PDB entry 6BM4 | X-ray diffraction, 2.95 A resolution | chains B and R of the 12 polymer chains in the assembly

[Chain B]
Name: DNA-directed RNA polymerase II subunit RPB2
Organism: Saccharomyces cerevisiae (strain ATCC 204508 / S288c)
Notes: EC 2.7.7.6
UniProt: P08518 (RPB2_YEAST); residues 1-1224 here = UniProt positions 1-1224
Chain sequence (1224 residues; each row starts with the number of its first residue):
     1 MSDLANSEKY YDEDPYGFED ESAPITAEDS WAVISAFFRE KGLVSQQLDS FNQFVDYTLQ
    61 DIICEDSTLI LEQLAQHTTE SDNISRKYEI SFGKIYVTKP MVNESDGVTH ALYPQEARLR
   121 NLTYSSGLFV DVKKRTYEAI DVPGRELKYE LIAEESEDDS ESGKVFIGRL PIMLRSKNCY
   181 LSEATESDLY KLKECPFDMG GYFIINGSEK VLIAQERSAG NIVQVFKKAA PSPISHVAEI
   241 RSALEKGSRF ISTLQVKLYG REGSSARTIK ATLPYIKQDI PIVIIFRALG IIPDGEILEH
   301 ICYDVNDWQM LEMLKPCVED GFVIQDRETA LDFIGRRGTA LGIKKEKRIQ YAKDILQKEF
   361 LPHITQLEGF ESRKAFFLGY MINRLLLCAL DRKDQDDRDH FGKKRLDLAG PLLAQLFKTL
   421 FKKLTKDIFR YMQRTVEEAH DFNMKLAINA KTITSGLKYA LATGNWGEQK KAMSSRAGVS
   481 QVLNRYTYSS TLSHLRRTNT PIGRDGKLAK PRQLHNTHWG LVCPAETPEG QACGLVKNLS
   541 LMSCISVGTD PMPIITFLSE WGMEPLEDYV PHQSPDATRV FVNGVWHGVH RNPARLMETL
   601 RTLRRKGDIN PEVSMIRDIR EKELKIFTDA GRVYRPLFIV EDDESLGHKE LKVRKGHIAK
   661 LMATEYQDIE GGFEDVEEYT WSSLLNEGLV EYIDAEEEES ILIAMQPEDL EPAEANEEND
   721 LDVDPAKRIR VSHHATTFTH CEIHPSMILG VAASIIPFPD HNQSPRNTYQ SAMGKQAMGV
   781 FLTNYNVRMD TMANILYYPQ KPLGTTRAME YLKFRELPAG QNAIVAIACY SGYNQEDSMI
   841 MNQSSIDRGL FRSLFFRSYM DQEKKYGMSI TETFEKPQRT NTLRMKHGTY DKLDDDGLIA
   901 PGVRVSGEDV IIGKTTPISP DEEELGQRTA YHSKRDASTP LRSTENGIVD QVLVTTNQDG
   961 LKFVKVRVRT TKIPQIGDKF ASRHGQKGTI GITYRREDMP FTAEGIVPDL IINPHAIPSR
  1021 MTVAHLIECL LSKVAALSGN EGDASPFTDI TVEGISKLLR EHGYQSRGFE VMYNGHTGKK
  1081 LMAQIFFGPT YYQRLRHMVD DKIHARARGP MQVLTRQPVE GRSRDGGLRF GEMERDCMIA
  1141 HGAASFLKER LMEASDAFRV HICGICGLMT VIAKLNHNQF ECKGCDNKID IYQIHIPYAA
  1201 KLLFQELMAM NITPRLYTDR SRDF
Disordered / not traced: 1-19, 71-88, 135-163, 244-250, 339-344, 436-445, 503-508, 669-677, 713-721, 919-928, 1221-1224
Metal / ion sites: Zn2+: Cys-1163, Cys-1166
Residues lining bound ligands: 2KH (5'-O-[(S)-hydroxy{[(S)-hydroxy(phosphonooxy)phosphoryl]amino}phosphoryl]uridine): Arg-766, Tyr-769, Glu-836, Asp-837, Lys-987, Ser-1019, Arg-1020

[Chain R]
Molecule: 9-nt RNA strand
Sequence (9 nucleotides; numbered 1 to 9; the number before each row is that of its first residue):
     1 AUCGAGAGA
Metal / ion sites: Mg2+: A9 (shared with 3 residues of chain A)

[Interface between chain B and chain R]
Contacting residue pairs (12; chain B residue first):
  Asn-465(B) / G4(R)  sugar contact
  Arg-476(B) / G4(R)  hydrogen bond to the sugar
  Arg-476(B) / A5(R)  phosphate contact
  Ala-477(B) / A5(R)  sugar contact
  Gly-478(B) / A5(R)  sugar contact
  Gln-481(B) / A5(R)  phosphate contact
  Gln-776(B) / A7(R)  hydrogen bond to the phosphate
  Gln-776(B) / G8(R)  hydrogen bond to the phosphate
  Lys-979(B) / A9(R)  salt bridge to the phosphate
  Lys-987(B) / A9(R)  salt bridge to the phosphate
  His-1097(B) / A7(R)  sugar contact
  His-1097(B) / G8(R)  sugar contact
Also at the interface, not in a pair above, chain B (13 interface residues in all): Pro-528, Lys-1102, Gln-1112, Arg-1124
Also at the interface, not in a pair above, chain R (7 interface residues in all): A1, G6

[In short]
Chain B and chain R form an interface of 13 and 7 residues respectively, with 3 hydrogen bonds and 2 salt
bridges. Polar pairs include Arg-476(B)/G4(R), Gln-776(B)/A7(R) and Gln-776(B)/G8(R). Ligands of chain B:
compound 2KH. Cys-1163(B) and Cys-1166(B) coordinate Zn2+.
Here chain B is DNA-directed RNA polymerase II subunit RPB2 (Saccharomyces cerevisiae (strain ATCC 204508 /
S288c)) and chain R is a 9-nt RNA strand. Entry 6BM4 (Pol II elongation complex with an abasic lesion at i-1
position,soaking UMPNPP) was determined by X-ray diffraction together with 6BLO, 6BLP, 6BM2 and 6BQF from the
same study.
